4FZZ - chains C and B of the 4 polymer chains in the assembly; structure by X-ray diffraction, 2.80 A resolution.

Chain C:
Molecule: 17-nt DNA strand
Sequence (17 nucleotides; each row starts with the number of its first residue; numbers below 1 keep their minus sign (DG-4 is residue -4)):
    -4 GTCATTGTGGATCCGAG
Not modelled in the structure: -4 to 1
Ion coordination: Na+ site 1: DA11, DG12 (shared with 1 residue of chain A); Na+ site 2: DG12 (shared with 3 residues of chain A)

Chain B:
Molecule: Exodeoxyribonuclease 10
Source organism: Escherichia coli
Notes: EC 3.1.11.-
Reference sequence: P0AEK0 (EXOX_ECOLI); numbering as in UniProt (aligned over 1-167)
Amino-acid sequence (175 residues; each row starts with the number of its first residue):
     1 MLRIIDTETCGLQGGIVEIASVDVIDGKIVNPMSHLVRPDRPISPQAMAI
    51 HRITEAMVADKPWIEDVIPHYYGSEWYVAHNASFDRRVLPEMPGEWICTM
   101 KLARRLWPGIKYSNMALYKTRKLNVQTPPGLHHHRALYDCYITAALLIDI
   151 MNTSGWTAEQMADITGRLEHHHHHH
Not modelled in the structure: 167-175
Construct notes: expression tag (168-175)
Ion coordination: Na+ site 1: Asp6 (shared with 2 residues of chain D); Na+ site 2: Asp6, Glu8, Asp139 (shared with 1 residue of chain D)
Reported in the primary citation:
  - binding site for the 17-nt DNA strand: Leu12, Gln13, Arg52, Arg87, Lys101
  - binding site for the 17-nt DNA strand (chain C): Arg104
  - mutagenesis - D6A, E8A, D85A, H134A, D139A: abolished catalytic activity
  - mutagenesis - L12T: decreased catalytic activity
  - mutagenesis - L12A (10-fold), Q13A (10-fold), R87A (3-fold), K101A (5-fold), R104A (5-fold): decreased catalytic activity on ssDNA
  - mutagenesis - L12A (>60-fold), Q13A (>60-fold), R87A (10-fold), K101A (20-fold), R104A (20-fold): decreased catalytic activity on dsDNA

How chain C and chain B interact:
Pairs across the interface (5; chain C residue first):
  DG2(C) - Leu12(B)  base contact
  DG2(C) - Gln13(B)  hydrogen bond to the sugar
  DG2(C) - Arg87(B)  base contact
  DA6(C) - Lys101(B)  salt bridge to the phosphate
  DA6(C) - Arg104(B)  hydrogen bond to the phosphate
Also at the interface, not in a pair above, chain C (4 interface residues in all): DG5, DT7

Summary:
Chain C and chain B form an interface of 4 and 5 residues respectively, with 2 hydrogen bonds and 1 salt
bridge. Polar contacts include DG2(C)-Gln13(B), DA6(C)-Arg104(B) and DA6(C)-Lys101(B). The paper reports a
binding site for the 17-nt DNA strand at Leu12(B), Gln13(B) and Arg52(B) among others; D6A, E8A and D85A of
chain B, among others, abolish catalytic activity; 11 substitutions were tested in all.
Chain C is a 17-nt DNA strand and chain B is Exodeoxyribonuclease 10 (Escherichia coli); the structure,
Exonuclease X in complex with 5' overhanging duplex DNA, was determined by X-ray diffraction, deposited
together with 4FZX and 4FZY.
